5SWQ - chains A and C of the 3 polymer chains in the assembly; structure by X-ray diffraction, 2.00 A resolution.

[Chain A]
Name: HLA class I histocompatibility antigen, A-2 alpha chain
Source organism: Homo sapiens
UniProtKB: P01892 (1A02_HUMAN); residues 1-276 here correspond to UniProt positions 25-300 (UniProt number = residue number + 24)
Chain sequence (276 residues; numbered 1 to 276; the number before each row is that of its first residue):
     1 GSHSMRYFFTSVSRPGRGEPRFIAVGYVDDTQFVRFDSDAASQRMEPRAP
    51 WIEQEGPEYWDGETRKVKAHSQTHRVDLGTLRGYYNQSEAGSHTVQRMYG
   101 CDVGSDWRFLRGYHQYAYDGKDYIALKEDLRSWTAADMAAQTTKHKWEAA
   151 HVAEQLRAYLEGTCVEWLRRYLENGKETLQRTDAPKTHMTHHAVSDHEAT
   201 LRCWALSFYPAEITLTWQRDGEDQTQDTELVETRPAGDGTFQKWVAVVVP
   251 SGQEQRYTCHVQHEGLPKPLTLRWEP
Unresolved in the structure: 276
Construct notes: engineered mutation V245 (Ala269 in P01892)
Disulfide bonds: C101-C164, C203-C259

[Chain C]
Name: NA231 influenza epitope
Chain sequence (9 residues; numbered 100 to 108; the number before each row is that of its first residue):
   100 CVNGSCFTV

[How chain A and chain C interact]
Pairs across the interface (39; chain A residue first):
  M5(A) with C100(C)
  Y7(A) with C100(C), hydrogen bond (side chain-backbone); V101(C)
  E63(A) with C100(C); V101(C), hydrogen bond (side chain-backbone)
  K66(A) with C100(C), hydrogen bond; V101(C), hydrogen bond (side chain-backbone); N102(C); G103(C)
  H70(A) with N102(C)
  T73(A) with C105(C); F106(C)
  D77(A) with T107(C); V108(C), hydrogen bond (side chain-backbone)
  T80(A) with V108(C)
  L81(A) with V108(C), hydrophobic
  Y84(A) with V108(C), hydrogen bond (side chain-backbone)
  R97(A) with F106(C)
  Y99(A) with V101(C); N102(C), hydrogen bond
  H114(A) with F106(C)
  Y116(A) with V108(C), hydrophobic
  Y123(A) with V108(C), hydrophobic
  T143(A) with V108(C), hydrogen bond (side chain-backbone)
  K146(A) with T107(C), hydrogen bond; V108(C), hydrogen bond (side chain-backbone)
  W147(A) with F106(C), hydrophobic; T107(C), hydrogen bond (side chain-backbone); V108(C), hydrophobic
  V152(A) with F106(C), hydrophobic
  Q155(A) with S104(C)
  L156(A) with N102(C); F106(C), hydrophobic
  Y159(A) with C100(C), hydrogen bond (side chain-backbone); V101(C); N102(C)
  T163(A) with C100(C)
  W167(A) with C100(C), hydrophobic
  Y171(A) with C100(C), hydrogen bond (side chain-backbone)
Also at the interface, not in a pair above, chain A (30 interface residues in all): F9, M45, Y59, A69, V76
From the paper, about this interface:
  - interface residues, chain A: H114(A)

[Summary]
30 residues of chain A face 9 of chain C across their interface; the contacts include 13 hydrogen bonds. Among
the polar pairs are Y7(A)-C100(C), E63(A)-V101(C) and K66(A)-C100(C). The paper reports the interface residue
H114(A).
Here chain A is HLA class I histocompatibility antigen, A-2 alpha chain (Homo sapiens) and chain C is NA231
influenza epitope. Entry 5SWQ (Crystal Structure of HLA-A*0201 in complex with NA231, an influenza epitope)
was determined by X-ray diffraction.
